PDB entry 1BPW | X-ray diffraction, 2.80 A resolution | chains C and D of the 4 polymer chains in the assembly

# Chain C (and D)
Protein: Protein (ALDEHYDE dehydrogenase)
From: Gadus callarias
Notes: EC 1.2.1.8; chain D of this document is another copy of the same molecule, construct and numbering; everything in this record applies to it too
Reference sequence: P56533 (BADH_GADCA); numbering as in UniProt (aligned over 1-503)
Chain sequence (503 residues; each row starts with the number of its first residue):
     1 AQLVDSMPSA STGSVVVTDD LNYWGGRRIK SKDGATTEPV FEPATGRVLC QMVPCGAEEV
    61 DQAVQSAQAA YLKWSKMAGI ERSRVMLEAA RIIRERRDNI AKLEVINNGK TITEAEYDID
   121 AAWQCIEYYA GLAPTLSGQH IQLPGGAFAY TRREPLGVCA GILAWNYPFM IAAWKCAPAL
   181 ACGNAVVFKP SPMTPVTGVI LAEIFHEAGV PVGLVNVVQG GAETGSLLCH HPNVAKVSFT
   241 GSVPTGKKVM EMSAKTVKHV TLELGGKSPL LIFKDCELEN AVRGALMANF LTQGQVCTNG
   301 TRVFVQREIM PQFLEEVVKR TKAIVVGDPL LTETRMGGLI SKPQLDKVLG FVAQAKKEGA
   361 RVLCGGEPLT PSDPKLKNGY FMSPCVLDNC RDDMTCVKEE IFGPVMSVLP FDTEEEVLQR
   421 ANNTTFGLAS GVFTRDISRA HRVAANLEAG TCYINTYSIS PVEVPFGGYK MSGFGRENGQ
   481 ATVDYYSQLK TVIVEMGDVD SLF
Small-molecule neighbours: NAD (nicotinamide-adenine-dinucleotide): Ile162, Leu163, Ala164, Trp165, Asn166, Lys189, Pro190, Ser191, Pro192, Gly220, Gly221, Ala222, Gly225, Ser226, Phe239, Thr240, Gly241, Ser242, Thr245, Lys248, Val249, Met252, Glu263, Leu264, Gly265, Gly266, Cys297, Glu400, Phe402, Leu428, Phe466

# Chain C / chain D interface
Contacting residue pairs (130):
  Glu114(C) - Leu502(D)
  Gln139(C) - Gln480(D)  hydrogen bond
  Ile141(C) - Glu463(D)
  Ile141(C) - Val464(D)  hydrophobic
  Leu143(C) - Pro461(D)  hydrophobic
  Leu143(C) - Glu463(D)
  Pro144(C) - Glu463(D)
  Ala149(C) - Val464(D)  hydrophobic
  Tyr150(C) - His441(D)  hydrogen bond
  Arg152(C) - Ala445(D)
  Glu154(C) - Ala445(D)
  Glu154(C) - Tyr469(D)  hydrogen bond
  Lys247(C) - Ala254(D)
  Lys247(C) - Lys255(D)  hydrogen bond (side chain-backbone)
  Met250(C) - Ala254(D)  hydrophobic
  Met250(C) - Lys258(D)
  Glu251(C) - Ala254(D)
  Ala254(C) - Lys247(D)
  Ala254(C) - Met250(D)  hydrophobic
  Ala254(C) - Glu251(D)
  Lys255(C) - Lys247(D)  hydrogen bond (backbone-side chain)
  Thr256(C) - Met471(D)
  Val257(C) - Lys470(D)
  Val257(C) - Phe474(D)
  Lys258(C) - Met250(D)
  Lys258(C) - Phe474(D)
  His259(C) - Phe474(D)
  Asn280(C) - Asp498(D)  hydrogen bond
  Asn280(C) - Val499(D)  hydrogen bond (side chain-backbone)
  Arg283(C) - Val499(D)  hydrogen bond (side chain-backbone)
  Arg283(C) - Ser501(D)
  Leu286(C) - Phe503(D)  hydrophobic
  Met287(C) - Asp500(D)
  Met287(C) - Ser501(D)
  Met287(C) - Leu502(D)  hydrogen bond (side chain-backbone)
  Met287(C) - Phe503(D)  hydrophobic
  Phe290(C) - Phe503(D)
  Leu291(C) - Phe503(D)  hydrophobic
  Arg320(C) - Phe503(D)
  Ile324(C) - Phe503(D)  hydrophobic
  Arg335(C) - Leu502(D)  hydrogen bond (side chain-backbone)
  Arg335(C) - Phe503(D)
  Phe433(C) - Val499(D)  hydrophobic
  His441(C) - Tyr150(D)  hydrogen bond
  Ala444(C) - Lys490(D)  hydrogen bond (backbone-side chain)
  Ala445(C) - Arg152(D)
  Ala445(C) - Glu154(D)
  Ala445(C) - Lys490(D)  hydrogen bond (backbone-side chain)
  Leu447(C) - Lys490(D)  hydrogen bond (backbone-side chain)
  Ala449(C) - Lys490(D)
  Gly450(C) - Lys490(D)
  Gly450(C) - Thr491(D)  hydrogen bond (backbone-backbone)
  Thr451(C) - Thr491(D)
  Cys452(C) - Thr491(D)  hydrogen bond (backbone-backbone)
  Cys452(C) - Val492(D)
  Cys452(C) - Ile493(D)  hydrogen bond (backbone-backbone)
  Tyr453(C) - Ile493(D)
  Ile454(C) - Ile493(D)  hydrogen bond (backbone-backbone)
  Ile454(C) - Val494(D)
  Ile454(C) - Glu495(D)  hydrogen bond (backbone-backbone)
  Asn455(C) - Glu495(D)
  Asn455(C) - Val499(D)
  Thr456(C) - Glu495(D)
  Thr456(C) - Val499(D)
  Ile459(C) - Ile493(D)
  Pro461(C) - Leu143(D)  hydrophobic
  Pro461(C) - Ile493(D)
  Glu463(C) - Ile141(D)
  Glu463(C) - Leu143(D)
  Glu463(C) - Pro144(D)
  Val464(C) - Ile141(D)  hydrophobic
  Val464(C) - Ala149(D)  hydrophobic
  Val464(C) - Thr491(D)
  Pro465(C) - Thr491(D)  hydrogen bond (backbone-side chain)
  Tyr469(C) - Glu154(D)  hydrogen bond
  Tyr469(C) - Gln488(D)
  Tyr469(C) - Leu489(D)
  Tyr469(C) - Lys490(D)
  Lys470(C) - Val257(D)
  Met471(C) - Thr256(D)
  Phe474(C) - Val257(D)
  Phe474(C) - Lys258(D)
  Phe474(C) - His259(D)
  Arg476(C) - Leu489(D)  hydrogen bond (side chain-backbone)
  Gln480(C) - Gln139(D)  hydrogen bond
  Asp484(C) - Asp484(D)
  Gln488(C) - Tyr469(D)
  Leu489(C) - Tyr469(D)
  Leu489(C) - Arg476(D)  hydrogen bond (backbone-side chain)
  Lys490(C) - Ala444(D)  hydrogen bond (side chain-backbone)
  Lys490(C) - Ala445(D)  hydrogen bond (side chain-backbone)
  Lys490(C) - Leu447(D)  hydrogen bond (side chain-backbone)
  Lys490(C) - Ala449(D)
  Lys490(C) - Gly450(D)
  Lys490(C) - Tyr469(D)
  Thr491(C) - Gly450(D)  hydrogen bond (backbone-backbone)
  Thr491(C) - Thr451(D)
  Thr491(C) - Cys452(D)  hydrogen bond (backbone-backbone)
  Thr491(C) - Val464(D)
  Thr491(C) - Pro465(D)  hydrogen bond (side chain-backbone)
  Val492(C) - Cys452(D)
  Ile493(C) - Cys452(D)  hydrogen bond (backbone-backbone)
  Ile493(C) - Tyr453(D)
  Ile493(C) - Ile454(D)  hydrogen bond (backbone-backbone)
  Ile493(C) - Ile459(D)
  Ile493(C) - Pro461(D)
  Val494(C) - Ile454(D)
  Glu495(C) - Ile454(D)  hydrogen bond (backbone-backbone)
  Glu495(C) - Asn455(D)
  Glu495(C) - Thr456(D)
  Asp498(C) - Asn280(D)  hydrogen bond
  Val499(C) - Asn280(D)  hydrogen bond (backbone-side chain)
  Val499(C) - Arg283(D)  hydrogen bond (backbone-side chain)
  Val499(C) - Phe433(D)  hydrophobic
  Val499(C) - Asn455(D)
  Val499(C) - Thr456(D)
  Asp500(C) - Met287(D)
  Ser501(C) - Arg283(D)
  Ser501(C) - Met287(D)
  Leu502(C) - Glu114(D)
  Leu502(C) - Met287(D)  hydrogen bond (backbone-side chain)
  Leu502(C) - Leu291(D)  hydrophobic
  Leu502(C) - Arg335(D)  hydrogen bond (backbone-side chain)
  Phe503(C) - Leu286(D)  hydrophobic
  Phe503(C) - Met287(D)  hydrophobic
  Phe503(C) - Phe290(D)
  Phe503(C) - Leu291(D)  hydrophobic
  Phe503(C) - Arg320(D)
  Phe503(C) - Ile324(D)  hydrophobic
  Phe503(C) - Arg335(D)
Also at the interface, not in a pair above, chain C (75 interface residues in all): Thr113, Thr151, Val260, Leu264, Glu277, Gly284, Asn446, Gly473, Ala481
Also at the interface, not in a pair above, chain D (75 interface residues in all): Thr113, Thr151, Val260, Leu264, Glu277, Gly284, Asn446, Gly473, Ala481

# Summary
Chain C and chain D each contribute 75 residues to their interface, with 38 hydrogen bonds. Polar pairs
include Gln139(C)-Gln480(D), Tyr150(C)-His441(D) and Glu154(C)-Tyr469(D). Bound to chain C: NAD.
Chain C and chain D are both Protein (ALDEHYDE dehydrogenase) (Gadus callarias); the structure, Betaine
aldehyde dehydrogenase from cod liver, was determined by X-ray diffraction (same publication as 1A4S).
